Entry 7U7U (X-ray diffraction, 1.54 A resolution); this record covers chains A and T of the 3 polymer chains in the assembly.

Chain A:
Protein: DNA polymerase eta
Organism: Homo sapiens
Notes: EC 2.7.7.7
Reference sequence: Q9Y253 (POLH_HUMAN); numbering as in UniProt (aligned over 1-432)
Chain sequence (435 residues; row label = number of the first residue in the row; numbers below 1 keep their minus sign (Gly-2 is residue -2)):
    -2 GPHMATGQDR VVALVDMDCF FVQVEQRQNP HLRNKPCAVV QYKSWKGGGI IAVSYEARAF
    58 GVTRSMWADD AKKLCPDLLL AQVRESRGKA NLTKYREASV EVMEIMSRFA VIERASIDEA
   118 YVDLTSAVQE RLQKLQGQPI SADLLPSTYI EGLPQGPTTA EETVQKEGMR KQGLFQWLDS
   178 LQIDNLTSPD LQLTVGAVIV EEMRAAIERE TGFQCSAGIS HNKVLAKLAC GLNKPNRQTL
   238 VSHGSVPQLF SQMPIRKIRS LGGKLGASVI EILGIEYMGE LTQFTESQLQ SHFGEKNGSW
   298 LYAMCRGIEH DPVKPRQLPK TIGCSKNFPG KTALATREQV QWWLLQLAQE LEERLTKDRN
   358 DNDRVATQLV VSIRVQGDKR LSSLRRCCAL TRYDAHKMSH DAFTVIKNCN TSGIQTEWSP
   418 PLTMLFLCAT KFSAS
Not modelled in the structure: 155-159
Construct notes: expression tag (-2 to 0)
Swiss-Prot annotation at these positions:
  - binding site (Mg(2+)): Asp13, Met14, Asp115, Glu116
  - binding site (Mn(2+)): Asp13, Met14, Asp115, Glu116
  - binding site (a 2'-deoxyribonucleoside 5'-triphosphate): Arg61
  - natural variant: Val37 (deletion: In XPV), Leu75 (deletion: In XPV), Arg93 (R93P: In XPV), Arg111 (R111H: In XPV), Thr122 (T122P: In XPV), Gly153 (G153D: In a breast cancer sample), Thr191 (T191P: In XPV), Gly263 (G263V: In XPV), Val266 (V266D: In XPV), Gly295 (G295R: In XPV), Arg361 (R361S: In XPV)
  - mutagenesis: Tyr52 (Y52A/F: Reduces DNA polymerase activity; Y52E: Reduces DNA polymerase activity. Increases fidelity of replication and reduces translesion bypass), Arg61 (R61A: Reduces enzymatic activity by two-thirds), Ser62 (S62G: Increased DNA polymerase activity and translesion bypass compared to wild-type), Ala68 (A68S/V: Severe reduction in thymine dimer translesion bypass), Asn324 to Pro326 (Reduces binding to chromatin and to monoubiquitinated PCNA. Abolishes binding to monoubiquitinated PCNA; when associated with 705-E--H-713 Del)
Ion coordination: Mg2+ site 1: Asp13, Asp115, Glu116 (together with XG4) (shared with 1 residue of chain P); Mg2+ site 2: Asp13, Met14 (together with XG4)
Small-molecule neighbours: XG4 (2'-deoxy-5'-O-[(R)-hydroxy{[(R)-hydroxy(phosphonooxy)phosphoryl]amino}phosphoryl]guanosine): Asp13, Met14, Asp15, Cys16, Phe17, Phe18, Gln38, Ile48, Ala49, Tyr52, Arg55, Arg61, Leu89, Ile114, Asp115, Lys231

Chain T:
Molecule: 12-nt DNA strand
Sequence (12 nucleotides; row label = number of the first residue in the row):
     1 CATTATGACG CT
Small-molecule neighbours: XG4 (2'-deoxy-5'-O-[(R)-hydroxy{[(R)-hydroxy(phosphonooxy)phosphoryl]amino}phosphoryl]guanosine): DT3, DT4, DA5

Chain A / chain T interface:
Contacting residue pairs - 39 pairs, chain A then chain T:
  Gln38(A) - DT4(T)  hydrogen bond to the base
  Gln38(A) - DA5(T)  sugar contact
  Tyr39(A) - DT4(T)  phosphate contact
  Tyr39(A) - DA5(T)  hydrogen bond to the phosphate
  Trp42(A) - DA2(T)  stacking on the base
  Arg61(A) - DT3(T)  hydrogen bond to the base
  Arg61(A) - DT4(T)  hydrogen bond to the base
  Ser62(A) - DT3(T)  hydrogen bond to the base
  Trp64(A) - DT3(T)  sugar contact
  Lys86(A) - DT6(T)  salt bridge to the phosphate
  Leu89(A) - DA5(T)  phosphate contact
  Leu89(A) - DT6(T)  phosphate contact
  Arg93(A) - DT6(T)  salt bridge to the phosphate
  Arg93(A) - DG7(T)  salt bridge to the phosphate
  Lys293(A) - DG10(T)  phosphate contact
  Lys311(A) - DC9(T)  phosphate contact
  Arg313(A) - DA8(T)  salt bridge to the phosphate
  Pro316(A) - DA8(T)  phosphate contact
  Lys317(A) - DA8(T)  hydrogen bond to the phosphate
  Lys317(A) - DC9(T)  salt bridge to the phosphate
  Thr318(A) - DG7(T)  sugar contact
  Thr318(A) - DA8(T)  hydrogen bond to the phosphate
  Ile319(A) - DG7(T)  phosphate contact
  Gly320(A) - DT6(T)  sugar contact
  Gly320(A) - DG7(T)  hydrogen bond to the phosphate
  Cys321(A) - DT6(T)  phosphate contact
  Ser322(A) - DA5(T)  sugar contact
  Ser322(A) - DT6(T)  hydrogen bond to the phosphate
  Lys323(A) - DA5(T)  salt bridge to the phosphate
  Asn324(A) - DT4(T)  sugar contact
  Asn324(A) - DA5(T)  hydrogen bond to the phosphate
  Pro326(A) - DA2(T)  phosphate contact
  Pro326(A) - DT4(T)  phosphate contact
  Gly327(A) - DC1(T)  hydrogen bond to the phosphate
  Gly327(A) - DA2(T)  phosphate contact
  Thr329(A) - DA2(T)  base contact
  Arg351(A) - DT6(T)  salt bridge to the phosphate
  Arg351(A) - DG7(T)  salt bridge to the phosphate
  Leu378(A) - DT6(T)  base contact
Interface residues without a listed pair, chain A (34 interface residues in all): Gly46, Ile47, Ile48, Ala87, Glu110, Arg111, Glu347, Phe423
Interface residues without a listed pair, chain T (11 interface residues in all): DC11

Overview:
The interface between chain A and chain T involves 34 residues on one side and 11 on the other, with 11
hydrogen bonds, 8 salt bridges and 1 aromatic stacking contact. Polar pairs include Gln38(A)-DT4(T),
Arg61(A)-DT3(T) and Arg61(A)-DT4(T).
Chain A is DNA polymerase eta (Homo sapiens) and chain T is a 12-nt DNA strand; the structure, Human DNA
polymerase eta-DNA-dGMPNPP ternary mismatch complex in 0.1 mM Mg2+ for 600s, was determined by X-ray
diffraction, deposited together with 7U72, 7U73, 7U74, 7U75, 7U76, 7U77 and 26 further entries.
